PDB entry 6PDS | X-ray diffraction, 1.89 A resolution | chains A and B of the 3 polymer chains in the assembly

Chain A:
Molecule: antibody 0PV-a.04 light chain
Source organism: Macaca mulatta
Notes: antibody fragment or engineered binder
Chain sequence (212 residues; numbered 1 to 212; the number before each row is that of its first residue):
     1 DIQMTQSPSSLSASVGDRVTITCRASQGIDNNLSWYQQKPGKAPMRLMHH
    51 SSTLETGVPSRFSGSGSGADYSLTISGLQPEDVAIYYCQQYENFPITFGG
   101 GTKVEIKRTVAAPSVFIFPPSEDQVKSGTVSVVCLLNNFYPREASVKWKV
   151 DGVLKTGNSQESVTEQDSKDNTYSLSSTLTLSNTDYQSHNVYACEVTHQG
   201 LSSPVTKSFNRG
Disulfides: Cys23-Cys88, Cys134-Cys194

Chain B:
Molecule: antibody 0PV-a.04 heavy chain
Source organism: Macaca mulatta
Notes: antibody fragment or engineered binder
Chain sequence (220 residues; row label = number of the first residue in the row; note: 4 numbers in that range are skipped by the numbering (no residue carries them; nothing is unmodelled there); a row labelled like 31A-31B holds insertion residues (31A, then the next letters in order)):
     1 QVQLQESGPGLVRPSETLSLTCTLSGDSVSS
31A-31B RY
    32 YFWSWVRQPRGKGLEWIGGFY
   52A S
    53 NVEGYNYNPSLKSRVTISRDASKNQVSLKL
82A-82C TSV
    83 TATDTAVYYCVRERVVAH
100A-100E NYYGL
   101 DSWGQGVLVTVSSASTKGPSVFPLAPS
   132 SESTAALGCLVKDYFPEPVTVSWNSGSLTSGVHTFPAVLQSSGLYSLSSV
   182 VTVPSSSLGTQTYVCNVNHKPSNTKVDKRVEI
Disulfides: Cys22-Cys92, Cys140-Cys196

Interface between chain A and chain B:
Contacting residue pairs (56):
  Tyr36(A) - Glu95(B)  hydrogen bond
  Tyr36(A) - Trp103(B)  hydrophobic
  Gln38(A) - Gln39(B)  hydrogen bond
  Gln38(A) - Tyr91(B)  hydrogen bond
  Lys42(A) - Tyr91(B)
  Ala43(A) - Tyr91(B)  hydrophobic
  Ala43(A) - Trp103(B)  hydrophobic
  Ala43(A) - Gly104(B)
  Pro44(A) - Trp103(B)  hydrogen bond (backbone-side chain)
  Met45(A) - Trp103(B)  hydrophobic
  Arg46(A) - Glu95(B)  salt bridge
  Arg46(A) - Arg96(B)
  Arg46(A) - Asp101(B)  salt bridge
  Glu55(A) - Arg96(B)  salt bridge
  Ile85(A) - Lys43(B)
  Tyr87(A) - Gln39(B)  hydrogen bond
  Tyr87(A) - Gly44(B)
  Tyr87(A) - Leu45(B)  hydrophobic
  Phe94(A) - Phe33(B)  hydrophobic
  Phe94(A) - Trp47(B)  hydrophobic
  Phe94(A) - Tyr52(B)
  Phe94(A) - Asn58(B)
  Pro95(A) - Trp47(B)  hydrophobic
  Pro95(A) - Asn60(B)
  Pro95(A) - Pro61(B)
  Ile96(A) - Trp47(B)
  Phe98(A) - Leu45(B)
  Gly100(A) - Lys43(B)
  Phe116(A) - Ala137(B)  hydrophobic
  Phe118(A) - Leu124(B)  hydrophobic
  Phe118(A) - Ala125(B)
  Phe118(A) - Ala137(B)
  Pro119(A) - Ala125(B)
  Ser121(A) - Pro123(B)
  Asp123(A) - Lys209(B)  salt bridge
  Gln124(A) - Phe122(B)
  Gln124(A) - Leu141(B)
  Thr129(A) - Lys143(B)
  Ser131(A) - Leu141(B)
  Ser131(A) - Lys143(B)
  Val133(A) - Leu124(B)  hydrophobic
  Leu135(A) - Phe166(B)  hydrophobic
  Asn137(A) - His164(B)
  Asn137(A) - Thr183(B)
  Asn138(A) - His164(B)  hydrogen bond
  Gln160(A) - Val169(B)
  Gln160(A) - Gln171(B)  hydrogen bond
  Ser162(A) - Phe166(B)
  Ser162(A) - Pro167(B)  hydrogen bond (side chain-backbone)
  Val163(A) - Pro167(B)
  Thr164(A) - Phe166(B)
  Ser174(A) - His164(B)  hydrogen bond
  Ser174(A) - Phe166(B)
  Leu175(A) - Phe166(B)
  Ser176(A) - Phe166(B)
  Lys207(A) - Ser132(B)  hydrogen bond
Interface residues without a listed pair, chain A (42 interface residues in all): Asp1, His49, Thr56, Ser127, Glu161, Asp167, Phe209
Interface residues without a listed pair, chain B (43 interface residues in all): Val37, Glu46, Ser62, Val98, Tyr100B, Ser127, Thr135, Ala136, Leu138, Thr165, Ser179, Val181

Overview:
Chain A and chain B form an interface of 42 and 43 residues respectively; the contacts include 10 hydrogen
bonds and 4 salt bridges. Among the polar pairs are Arg46(A)-Glu95(B), Arg46(A)-Asp101(B) and
Glu55(A)-Arg96(B).
Chain A is antibody 0PV-a.04 light chain and chain B is antibody 0PV-a.04 heavy chain, both from Macaca
mulatta; the structure, Vaccine-elicited NHP FP-targeting antibody 0PV-a.04 in complex with HIV fusion peptide
(residue 512-519), was determined by X-ray diffraction.
